PDB entry 3I4M | X-ray diffraction, 3.70 A resolution | chains A and I of the 15 polymer chains in the assembly

[Chain A]
Protein: DNA-directed RNA polymerase II subunit RPB1
Organism: Saccharomyces cerevisiae
Notes: EC 2.7.7.6
UniProt: P04050 (RPB1_YEAST); residues 1-1733 here = UniProt positions 1-1733
Sequence (1733 residues; each row starts with the number of its first residue):
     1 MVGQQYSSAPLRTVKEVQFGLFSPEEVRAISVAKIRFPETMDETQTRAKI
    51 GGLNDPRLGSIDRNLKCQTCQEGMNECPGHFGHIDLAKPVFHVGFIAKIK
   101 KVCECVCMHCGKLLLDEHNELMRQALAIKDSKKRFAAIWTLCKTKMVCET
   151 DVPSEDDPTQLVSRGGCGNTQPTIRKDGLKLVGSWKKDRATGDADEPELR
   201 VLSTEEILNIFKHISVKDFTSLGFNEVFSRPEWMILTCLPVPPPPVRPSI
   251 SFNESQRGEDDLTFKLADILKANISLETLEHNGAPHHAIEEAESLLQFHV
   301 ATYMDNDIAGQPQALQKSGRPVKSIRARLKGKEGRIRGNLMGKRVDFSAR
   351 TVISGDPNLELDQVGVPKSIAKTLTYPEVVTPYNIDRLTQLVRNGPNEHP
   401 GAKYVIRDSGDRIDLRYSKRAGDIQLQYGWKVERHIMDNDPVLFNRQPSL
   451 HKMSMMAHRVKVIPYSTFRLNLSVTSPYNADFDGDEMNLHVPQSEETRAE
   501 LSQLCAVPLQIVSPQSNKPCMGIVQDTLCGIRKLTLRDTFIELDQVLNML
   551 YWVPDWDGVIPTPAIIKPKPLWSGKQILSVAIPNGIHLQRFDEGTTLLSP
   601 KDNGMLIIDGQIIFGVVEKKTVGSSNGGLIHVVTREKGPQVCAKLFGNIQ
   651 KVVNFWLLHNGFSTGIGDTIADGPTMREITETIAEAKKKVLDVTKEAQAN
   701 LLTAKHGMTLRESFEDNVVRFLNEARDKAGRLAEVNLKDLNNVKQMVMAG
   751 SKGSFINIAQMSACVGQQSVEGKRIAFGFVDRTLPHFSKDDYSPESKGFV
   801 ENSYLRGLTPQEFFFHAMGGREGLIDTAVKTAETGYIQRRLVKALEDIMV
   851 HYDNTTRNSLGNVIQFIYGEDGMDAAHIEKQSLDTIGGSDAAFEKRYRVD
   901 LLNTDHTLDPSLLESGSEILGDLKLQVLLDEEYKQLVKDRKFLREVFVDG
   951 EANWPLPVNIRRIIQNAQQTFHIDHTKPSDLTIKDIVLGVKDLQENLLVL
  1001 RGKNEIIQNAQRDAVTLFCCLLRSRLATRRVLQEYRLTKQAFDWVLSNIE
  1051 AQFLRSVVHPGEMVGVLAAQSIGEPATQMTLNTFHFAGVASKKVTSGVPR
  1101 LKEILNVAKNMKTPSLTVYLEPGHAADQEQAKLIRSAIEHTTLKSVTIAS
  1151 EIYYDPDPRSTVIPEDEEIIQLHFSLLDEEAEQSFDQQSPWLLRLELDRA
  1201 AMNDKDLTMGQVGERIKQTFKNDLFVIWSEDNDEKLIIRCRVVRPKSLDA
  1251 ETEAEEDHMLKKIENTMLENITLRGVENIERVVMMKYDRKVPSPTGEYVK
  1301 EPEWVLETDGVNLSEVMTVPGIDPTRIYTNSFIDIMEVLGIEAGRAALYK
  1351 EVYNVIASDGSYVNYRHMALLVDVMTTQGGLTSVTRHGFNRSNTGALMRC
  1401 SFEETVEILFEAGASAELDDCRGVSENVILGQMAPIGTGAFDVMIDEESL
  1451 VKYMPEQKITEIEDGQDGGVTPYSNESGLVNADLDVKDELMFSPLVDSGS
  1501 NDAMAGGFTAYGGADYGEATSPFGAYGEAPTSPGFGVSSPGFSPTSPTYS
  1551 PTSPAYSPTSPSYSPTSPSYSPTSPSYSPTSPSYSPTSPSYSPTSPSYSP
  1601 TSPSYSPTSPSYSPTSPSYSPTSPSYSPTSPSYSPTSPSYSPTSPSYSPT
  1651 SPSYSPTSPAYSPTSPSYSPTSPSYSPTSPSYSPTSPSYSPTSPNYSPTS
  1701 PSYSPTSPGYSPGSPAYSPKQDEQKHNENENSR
Disordered / not traced: 1, 1082-1092, 1180-1186, 1247-1253, 1456-1733
Bound ions: Zn2+ site 1: C67, C70, C77, H80; Zn2+ site 2: C107, C110, C148, C167; Mg2+: D481, D483, D485 (shared with 2 residues of chain P)
Swiss-Prot annotation at these positions:
  - region: P248 to D260 (Lid loop), N306 to K323 (Rudder loop), P810 to E822 (Bridging helix)
  - binding site (Zn(2+)): C67, C70, C77, H80, C107, C110, C148, C167
  - binding site (Mg(2+)): D481, D483, D485
  - modified residue: T1471 (Phosphothreonine)
  - cross-link (Glycyl lysine isopeptide (Lys-Gly)): K695 (interchain with G-Cter in ubiquitin), K1246 (interchain with G-Cter in ubiquitin), K1350 (interchain with G-Cter in ubiquitin)
  - natural variant: S1653 to P1659 (deletion: In strain: A364A)
  - mutagenesis: K1246 (K1246R: Impairs ubiquitination during transcription stress)

[Chain I]
Protein: DNA-directed RNA polymerase II subunit RPB9
Organism: Saccharomyces cerevisiae
UniProt: P27999 (RPB9_YEAST); residues 1-122 here = UniProt positions 1-122
Sequence (122 residues; row label = number of the first residue in the row):
     1 MTTFRFCRDCNNMLYPREDKENNRLLFECRTCSYVEEAGSPLVYRHELIT
    51 NIGETAGVVQDIGSDPTLPRSDRECPKCHSRENVFFQSQQRRKDTSMVLF
   101 FVCLSCSHIFTSDQKNKRTQFS
Disordered / not traced: 1, 118-122
Bound ions: Zn2+ site 1: C7, C10, C29, C32; Zn2+ site 2: C75, C78, C106
Swiss-Prot annotation at these positions:
  - zinc finger: C7 to C32 (C4-type), S71 to T111 (TFIIS-type)
  - binding site (Zn(2+)): C7, C10, C29, C32, C75, C78, C103, C106
  - modified residue: S40 (Phosphoserine)

[How chain A and chain I interact]
Residue-residue contacts (63):
  A697(A) - M97(I)
  Q698(A) - M97(I)
  Q698(A) - V98(I)
  Q698(A) - L99(I)
  Q698(A) - S112(I)  hydrogen bond (backbone-side chain)
  A699(A) - V98(I)
  A699(A) - S112(I)
  A699(A) - D113(I)
  A699(A) - Q114(I)  hydrogen bond (backbone-backbone)
  N700(A) - S96(I)
  N700(A) - V98(I)
  N700(A) - D113(I)
  N700(A) - K115(I)  hydrogen bond (backbone-side chain)
  L701(A) - Q114(I)
  T709(A) - K93(I)
  T709(A) - D94(I)
  L710(A) - D94(I)
  L710(A) - S96(I)
  L710(A) - M97(I)
  R711(A) - Q87(I)  hydrogen bond
  R711(A) - T95(I)
  R711(A) - S96(I)  hydrogen bond (side chain-backbone)
  R711(A) - M97(I)
  F714(A) - M97(I)  hydrophobic
  D781(A) - Q87(I)  hydrogen bond
  D781(A) - R91(I)  salt bridge
  R782(A) - T67(I)
  S788(A) - T67(I)
  K789(A) - D65(I)  salt bridge
  K789(A) - T67(I)  hydrogen bond (backbone-backbone)
  D790(A) - Q87(I)  hydrogen bond
  Y792(A) - Q87(I)
  T1147(A) - L48(I)
  I1148(A) - E47(I)
  I1148(A) - L48(I)  hydrogen bond (backbone-backbone)
  I1148(A) - I49(I)  hydrogen bond (backbone-backbone)
  A1149(A) - E47(I)
  A1149(A) - L48(I)
  S1150(A) - R45(I)
  S1150(A) - H46(I)  hydrogen bond (backbone-backbone)
  E1151(A) - L42(I)
  E1151(A) - Y44(I)
  E1151(A) - R45(I)  salt bridge
  I1152(A) - V43(I)  hydrogen bond (backbone-backbone)
  I1152(A) - Y44(I)  hydrogen bond (backbone-backbone)
  Y1153(A) - P41(I)
  Y1153(A) - L42(I)  hydrophobic
  Y1154(A) - E18(I)  hydrogen bond
  Y1154(A) - N23(I)
  Y1154(A) - R24(I)
  Y1154(A) - L25(I)
  Y1154(A) - P41(I)  hydrogen bond (backbone-backbone)
  P1156(A) - N23(I)
  V1162(A) - P41(I)  hydrophobic
  P1190(A) - E18(I)
  W1191(A) - V43(I)  hydrophobic
  D1198(A) - I49(I)
  D1257(A) - V43(I)
  K1261(A) - Y44(I)
  E1264(A) - Y44(I)
  E1264(A) - H46(I)  salt bridge
  N1265(A) - H46(I)
  L1268(A) - L48(I)  hydrophobic
Other interface residues (no listed pair), chain A (35 interface residues in all): F787, K1144
Other interface residues (no listed pair), chain I (32 interface residues in all): L68, P69, F86, N116

[Overview]
35 residues of chain A face 32 of chain I across their interface; the contacts include 15 hydrogen bonds and 4
salt bridges. Polar contacts include D781(A)-R91(I), K789(A)-D65(I) and E1151(A)-R45(I).
Chain A is DNA-directed RNA polymerase II subunit RPB1 and chain I is DNA-directed RNA polymerase II subunit
RPB9, both from Saccharomyces cerevisiae; the structure, 8-oxoguanine containing RNA polymerase II elongation
complex D, was determined by X-ray diffraction, deposited together with 3I4N.
